Entry 7XMR (electron microscopy, 3.10 A resolution); this record covers chains R and A of the 5 polymer chains in the assembly.

== Chain R ==
Molecule: Somatostatin receptor type 2
Source organism: Homo sapiens
UniProt: P30874 (SSR2_HUMAN); residue numbers follow UniProt; this construct covers 2-359
Sequence (406 residues; row label = number of the first residue in the row; numbers below 1 keep their minus sign (Asp-8 is residue -8)):
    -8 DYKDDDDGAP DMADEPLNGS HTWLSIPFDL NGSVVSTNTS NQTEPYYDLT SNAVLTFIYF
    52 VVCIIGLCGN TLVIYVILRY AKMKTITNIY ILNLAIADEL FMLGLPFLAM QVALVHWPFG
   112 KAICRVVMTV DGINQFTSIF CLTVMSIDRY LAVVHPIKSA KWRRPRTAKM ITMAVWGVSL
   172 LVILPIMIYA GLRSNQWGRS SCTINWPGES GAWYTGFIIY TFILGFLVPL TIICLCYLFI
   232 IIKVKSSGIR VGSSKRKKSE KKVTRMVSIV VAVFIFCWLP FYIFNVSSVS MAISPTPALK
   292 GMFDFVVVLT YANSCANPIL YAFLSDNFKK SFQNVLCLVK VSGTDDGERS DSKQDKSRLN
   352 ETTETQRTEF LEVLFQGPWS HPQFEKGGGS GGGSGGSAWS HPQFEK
Not modelled in the structure: -8 to 38, 324-397
Construct notes: expression tag (-8 to 1, 360-397)
Disulfide bonds: Cys115-Cys193
Reported in the primary citation:
  - mutagenesis - D122A, Q126A, T194A (40-fold), Y205W, F208A, T212A, F272A (600-fold), N276A, F294A (> 200-fold), V298A, Y302A: decreased signaling with Somatostatin-14
  - conformationally variable residues (side-chain flip): Asn125, Gln126, Arg140, Trp269
  - contacts within the chain: Arg140-Tyr228 (hydrogen bond), Arg140-Tyr312
  - mutagenesis - Q102A, D122A, Q126A, S192A, F208A, T212A, N276A, V298A: decreased signaling in response to octreotide
  - mutagenesis - D122A, Q126A: decreased binding to Somatostatin-14
  - specificity-determining residues: Tyr205 (proposed by the authors, not directly observed)

== Chain A ==
Molecule: Guanine nucleotide-binding protein G(i) subunit alpha-1
Source organism: Homo sapiens
UniProt: P63096 (GNAI1_HUMAN); residues 1-354 here = UniProt positions 1-354
Sequence (354 residues; row label = number of the first residue in the row):
     1 MGCTLSAEDK AAVERSKMID RNLREDGEKA AREVKLLLLG AGESGKCTIV KQMKTIHEAG
    61 YSEEECKQYK AVVYSNTIQS IIAIIRAMGR LKIDFGDSAR ADDARQLFVL AGAAEEGFMT
   121 AELAGVIKRL WKDSGVQACF NRSREYQLND SAAYYLNDLD RIAQPNYIPT QQDVLRTRVK
   181 TTGIVETHFT FKDLHFKMFD VTAQRSERKK WIHCFEGVTA IIFCVALSDY DLVLAEDEEM
   241 NRMHASMKLF DSICNNKWFT DTSIILFLNK KDLFEEKIKK SPLTICYPEY AGSNTYEEAA
   301 AYIQCQFEDL NKRKDTKEIY THFTCSTDTK NVQFVFDAVT DVIIKNNLKD CGLF
Not modelled in the structure: 1-4, 56-181
Construct notes: engineered mutation Cys47 (Ser in P63096), Thr202 (Gly in P63096), Ala203 (Gly in P63096), Ala245 (Glu in P63096), Ser326 (Ala in P63096); conflict Thr55 (Ile in P63096)
UniProt features mapped onto this chain:
  - region: Lys35 to Lys46, Thr48 (G1 motif), Asp173 to Thr181 (G2 motif), Phe196 to Val201, Gln204, Arg205 (G3 motif), Ile265 to Asp272 (G4 motif), Thr324, Cys325, Thr327 to Thr329 (G5 motif)
  - binding site (GTP): Glu43 to Lys46, Thr48, Ser151, Leu175 to Thr181, Asp200, Val201, Gln204, Asn269 to Asp272
  - binding site (Mg(2+)): Thr181
  - modified residue: Arg178 (ADP-ribosylarginine), Gln204 (Deamidated glutamine), Cys351 (ADP-ribosylcysteine)
  - lipidation: Gly2 (N-myristoyl glycine), Cys3 (S-palmitoyl cysteine)
  - natural variant: Gly40 (G40C: In NEDHISB; G40R: In NEDHISB), Gly45 (G45D: In NEDHISB), Thr48 (T48I: In NEDHISB; T48K: In NEDHISB), Gln52 (Q52P: In NEDHISB), Ser75 (deletion: In NEDHISB; uncertain significance), Gln172 (deletion: In NEDHISB), Asp173 (D173V: In NEDHISB), Glu186 to Phe189 (deletion: In NEDHISB; uncertain significance), Cys224 (C224Y: In NEDHISB), Lys270 (K270N: In NEDHISB; K270R: In NEDHISB), Asp272 (D272G: In NEDHISB), Val332 (V332E: In NEDHISB; uncertain significance)
  - mutagenesis: Gly42 (G42R: Abolishes switch to an activated conformation and dissociation from beta and gamma subunits upon GTP binding. Abolishes interaction with RGS family members), Glu116 (E116L: Enhances interaction (inactive GDP-bound) with RGS14), Gln147 (Q147L: Enhances interaction (inactive GDP-bound) with RGS14)

== How chain R and chain A interact ==
Contacting residue pairs - 34 pairs, chain R then chain A:
  Thr78(R) - Asp350(A)
  Arg140(R) - Cys351(A)  hydrogen bond (side chain-backbone)
  Arg140(R) - Leu353(A)
  Ala143(R) - Asn347(A)  hydrogen bond (backbone-side chain)
  Val144(R) - Ile344(A)
  Val144(R) - Leu348(A)  hydrophobic
  Pro147(R) - Thr340(A)
  Pro147(R) - Ile343(A)  hydrophobic
  Ile148(R) - Asp193(A)
  Ile148(R) - Leu194(A)  hydrophobic
  Ile148(R) - Ile343(A)  hydrophobic
  Ala151(R) - Arg32(A)  hydrogen bond (backbone-side chain)
  Lys152(R) - Arg32(A)
  Arg154(R) - Asn347(A)
  Ser238(R) - Asp341(A)  hydrogen bond
  Val242(R) - Tyr320(A)  hydrophobic
  Val242(R) - Phe334(A)
  Ser244(R) - Glu318(A)  hydrogen bond
  Ser244(R) - Ile319(A)
  Ser244(R) - Tyr320(A)
  Lys246(R) - Lys314(A)  hydrogen bond (side chain-backbone)
  Lys246(R) - Asp315(A)  hydrogen bond (side chain-backbone)
  Lys246(R) - Lys317(A)  hydrogen bond (side chain-backbone)
  Lys246(R) - Glu318(A)
  Ser250(R) - Lys345(A)
  Ser250(R) - Phe354(A)
  Lys253(R) - Leu353(A)
  Lys253(R) - Phe354(A)  hydrogen bond (side chain-backbone)
  Val254(R) - Leu348(A)  hydrophobic
  Val254(R) - Leu353(A)
  Met257(R) - Gly352(A)
  Asp317(R) - Lys349(A)
  Asn318(R) - Lys349(A)
  Asn318(R) - Asp350(A)  hydrogen bond (side chain-backbone)
Other interface residues (no listed pair), chain R (24 interface residues in all): Ile231, Val235, Arg241, Leu315, Ser316
Other interface residues (no listed pair), chain A (27 interface residues in all): Lys192, Phe336, Asp337, Ala338
The authors on this interface:
  - pairs named by the authors: Ser244(R)-Glu318(A) (hydrogen bond), Lys246(R)-Asp315(A) (hydrogen bond)

== In short ==
24 residues of chain R face 27 of chain A across their interface; the contacts include 10 hydrogen bonds.
Polar pairs include Arg140(R)-Cys351(A), Ala143(R)-Asn347(A) and Ala151(R)-Arg32(A). The authors report
hydrogen bonds between Ser244(R) and Glu318(A) and Lys246(R) and Asp315(A). From the paper: D122A, Q126A and
T194A of chain R, among others, reduce signaling with Somatostatin-14; the specificity determinant Tyr205(R);
13 substitutions were tested in all.
Here chain R is Somatostatin receptor type 2 and chain A is Guanine nucleotide-binding protein G(i) subunit
alpha-1, both from Homo sapiens. Entry 7XMR (CryoEM structure of the somatostatin receptor 2 (SSTR2) in
complex with Gi1 and its endogeneous peptide ...) was determined by electron microscopy (same publication as
7XMS, 7XMT and 7XN9).
